Entry 3U6X (X-ray diffraction, 2.60 A resolution); this record covers chains G and X of the 12 polymer chains in the assembly.

[Chain G]
Name: BPP
Organism: Lactococcus phage TP901-1
Notes: fragment: orf49
Reference sequence: Q9G096 (Q9G096_9CAUD); residues 1-163 here = UniProt positions 1-163
Sequence (164 residues; numbered 1 to 164; the number before each row is that of its first residue):
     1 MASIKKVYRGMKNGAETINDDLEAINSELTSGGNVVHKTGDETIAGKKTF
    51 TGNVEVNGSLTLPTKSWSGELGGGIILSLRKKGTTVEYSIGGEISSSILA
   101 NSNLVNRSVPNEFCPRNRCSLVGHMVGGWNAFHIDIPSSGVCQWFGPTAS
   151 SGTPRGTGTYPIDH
Not modelled in the structure: 1
Construct notes: expression tag (164)

[Chain X]
Name: ORF48
Organism: Lactococcus phage TP901-1
Notes: fragment: orf48 195-299
Reference sequence: Q9AZ56 (Q9AZ56_9CAUD); numbering as in UniProt (aligned over 195-299)
Sequence (105 residues; each row starts with the number of its first residue):
   195 GFKFVLEHDSEYQPEVKVTSYKNAIGTETDGFDSGPVFGGGTIYNVPVSL
   245 SYDRQKVYVEMPKSYTLAGDIILIDDGTLLVIKETQVLCFKMSDAKITKG
   295 YVFVA

[Chain G / chain X interface]
Residue-residue contacts (10; chain G residue first):
  Arg-9(G) / Phe-226(X)
  Arg-9(G) / Asp-227(X)  salt bridge
  Gly-10(G) / Asp-224(X)
  Gly-10(G) / Gly-225(X)
  Gly-10(G) / Phe-226(X)  hydrogen bond (backbone-backbone)
  Met-11(G) / Gly-225(X)
  Met-11(G) / Phe-226(X)  hydrogen bond (backbone-backbone)
  Gly-14(G) / Phe-226(X)
  Ala-15(G) / Ile-219(X)  hydrophobic
  Ile-18(G) / Phe-226(X)  hydrophobic
Interface residues without a listed pair, chain G (8 interface residues in all): Val-7, Tyr-8

[Summary]
8 residues of chain G and 5 residues of chain X are in contact, with 2 hydrogen bonds and 1 salt bridge. Polar
pairs include Arg-9(G)/Asp-227(X), Gly-10(G)/Phe-226(X) and Met-11(G)/Phe-226(X).
Chain G is BPP and chain X is ORF48, both from Lactococcus phage TP901-1; the structure, Phage TP901-1
baseplate tripod, was determined by X-ray diffraction (same publication as 4V96 and 3UH8).
